7M4D - chains A and T of the 4 polymer chains in the assembly; structure by X-ray diffraction, 1.82 A resolution.

Chain A:
Molecule: DNA polymerase lambda
Organism: Homo sapiens
Notes: EC 2.7.7.7, 4.2.99.-
UniProt: Q9UGP5 (DPOLL_HUMAN); residue numbers follow UniProt; this construct covers 242-464, 470-575
Sequence (329 residues; each row starts with the number of its first residue; note: 5 numbers in that range are skipped by the numbering (no residue carries them; nothing is unmodelled there)):
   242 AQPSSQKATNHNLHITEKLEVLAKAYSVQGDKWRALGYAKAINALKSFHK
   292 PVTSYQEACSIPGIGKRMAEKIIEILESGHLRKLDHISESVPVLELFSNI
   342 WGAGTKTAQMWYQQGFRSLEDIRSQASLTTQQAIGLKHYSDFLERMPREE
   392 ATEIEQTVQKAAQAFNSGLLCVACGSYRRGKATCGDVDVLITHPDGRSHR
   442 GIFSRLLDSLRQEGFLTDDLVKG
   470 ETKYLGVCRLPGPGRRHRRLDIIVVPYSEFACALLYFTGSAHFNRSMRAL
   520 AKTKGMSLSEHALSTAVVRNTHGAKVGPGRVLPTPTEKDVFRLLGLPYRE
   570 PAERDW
Unresolved in the structure: 242-251, 538
Construct notes: conflict Lys463 (Ser in Q9UGP5), Gly464 (Gln in Q9UGP5), Thr471 (Gln in Q9UGP5); engineered mutation Ala543 (Cys in Q9UGP5)
Ion coordination: Na+ site 1: Ser339, Ile341, Ala344 (shared with 1 residue of chain P); Ca2+: Asp427, Asp429 (together with 2'-deoxycytidine-5'-triphosphate); Na+ site 2: Asp427, Asp429 (together with 2'-deoxycytidine-5'-triphosphate)
Small-molecule neighbours: 2'-deoxycytidine-5'-triphosphate (DCP): Arg386, Gly416, Ser417, Arg420, Cys425, Gly426, Asp427, Asp429, Tyr505, Phe506, Thr507, Gly508, Ser509, Ala510, Asn513, Arg517
From the paper describing this entry:
  - Ca2+ coordination: Asp427
  - catalytic residues: Asp427, Asp429, Asp490
  - binding site for 2'-deoxycytidine-5'-triphosphate: Ser417, Arg420, Ala510, Asn513, Arg517
  - binding site for the 6-nt DNA strand: Asp429, Asp490
  - binding site for the 11-nt DNA strand (chain T): Tyr505, Arg517
  - conformationally variable residues (side-chain flip): Tyr505, Phe506, Arg514

Chain T:
Molecule: 11-nt DNA strand
Sequence (11 nucleotides; row label = number of the first residue in the row):
     1 CGGCAGTACTG

Interface between chain A and chain T:
Contacting residue pairs (22; chain A residue first):
  Trp274(A) - DC4(T)  stacking on the base
  Leu277(A) - DC4(T)  base contact
  Thr371(A) - DG11(T)  phosphate contact
  Gln372(A) - DT10(T)  sugar contact
  Val462(A) - DC9(T)  phosphate contact
  Val462(A) - DT10(T)  phosphate contact
  Lys463(A) - DC9(T)  phosphate contact
  Lys463(A) - DT10(T)  hydrogen bond to the phosphate
  Gly464(A) - DC9(T)  phosphate contact
  Glu470(A) - DC9(T)  hydrogen bond to the phosphate
  Thr471(A) - DC9(T)  hydrogen bond to the phosphate
  Lys472(A) - DA8(T)  sugar contact
  Lys472(A) - DC9(T)  hydrogen bond to the phosphate
  Tyr505(A) - DA5(T)  hydrogen bond to the base
  Tyr505(A) - DG6(T)  base contact
  Arg514(A) - DA5(T)  phosphate contact
  Arg517(A) - DA5(T)  salt bridge to the phosphate
  Lys521(A) - DG3(T)  hydrogen bond to the phosphate
  Lys521(A) - DC4(T)  salt bridge to the phosphate
  Glu529(A) - DG6(T)  base contact
  Thr540(A) - DG3(T)  sugar contact
  His541(A) - DG3(T)  sugar contact
Interface residues without a listed pair, chain A (19 interface residues in all): Leu461, His530
Interface residues without a listed pair, chain T (9 interface residues in all): DT7

Overview:
19 residues of chain A and 9 residues of chain T are in contact, with 6 hydrogen bonds, 2 salt bridges and 1
aromatic stacking contact. Polar pairs include Tyr505(A)-DA5(T), Lys463(A)-DT10(T) and Glu470(A)-DC9(T). From
the paper: catalytic residues Asp427(A), Asp429(A) and Asp490(A); a binding site for
2'-deoxycytidine-5'-triphosphate at Ser417(A), Arg420(A) and Ala510(A) among others.
Chain A is DNA polymerase lambda (Homo sapiens) and chain T is an 11-nt DNA strand; the structure, DNA
Polymerase Lambda, dCTP:At Ca2+ Ground State Ternary Complex, was determined by X-ray diffraction together
with 7M43, 7M44, 7M45, 7M46, 7M47, 7M48 and 12 further entries from the same study.
